3BP4 - chains A and B of the 3 polymer chains in the assembly; structure by X-ray diffraction, 1.85 A resolution.

Chain A:
Protein: HLA class I histocompatibility antigen, B-27 alpha chain
Organism: Homo sapiens
Notes: fragment: HLA-B*2705 extracellular domain
Reference sequence: P03989 (1B27_HUMAN); residues 1-276 here correspond to UniProt positions 25-300 (UniProt number = residue number + 24)
Sequence (276 residues; each row starts with the number of its first residue):
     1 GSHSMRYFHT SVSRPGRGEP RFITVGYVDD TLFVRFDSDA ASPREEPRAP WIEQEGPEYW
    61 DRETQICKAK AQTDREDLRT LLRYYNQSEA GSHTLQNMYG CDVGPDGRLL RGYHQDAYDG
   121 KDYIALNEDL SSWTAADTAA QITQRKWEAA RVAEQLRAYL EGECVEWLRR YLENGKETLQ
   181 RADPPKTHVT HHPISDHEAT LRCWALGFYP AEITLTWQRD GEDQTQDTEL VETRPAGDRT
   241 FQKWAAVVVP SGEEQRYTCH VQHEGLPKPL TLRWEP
Disulfides: Cys101-Cys164, Cys203-Cys259
Reported in the primary citation:
  - contacts within the chain: Arg62-Glu163 (water-mediated contact)

Chain B:
Protein: Beta-2-microglobulin
Organism: Homo sapiens
Reference sequence: P61769 (B2MG_HUMAN); residues 1-99 here correspond to UniProt positions 21-119 (UniProt number = residue number + 20)
Sequence (100 residues; numbered 0 to 99; the number before each row is that of its first residue; numbering starts at 0):
     0 MIQRTPKIQV YSRHPAENGK SNFLNCYVSG FHPSDIEVDL LKNGERIEKV EHSDLSFSKD
    60 WSFYLLYYTE FTPTEKDEYA CRVNHVTLSQ PKIVKWDRDM
Sequence notes: initiating methionine (0)
Disulfides: Cys25-Cys80
Curated features (UniProtKB/Swiss-Prot):
  - modified residue: Gln2 (Pyrrolidone carboxylic acid)
  - glycosylation: Ile1 (N-linked (Glc) (glycation) isoleucine), Lys19 (N-linked (Glc) (glycation) lysine), Lys41 (N-linked (Glc) (glycation) lysine), Lys48 (N-linked (Glc) (glycation) lysine), Lys58 (N-linked (Glc) (glycation) lysine), Lys91 (N-linked (Glc) (glycation) lysine), Lys94 (N-linked (Glc) (glycation) lysine)

Chain A / chain B interface:
Pairs across the interface (50):
  Phe8(A) - Ser55(B)
  Phe8(A) - Phe56(B)  hydrophobic
  His9(A) - Phe56(B)
  Thr10(A) - Phe56(B)
  Thr10(A) - Phe62(B)
  Val12(A) - Ser33(B)
  Ile23(A) - Leu54(B)
  Val25(A) - Asp53(B)
  Val25(A) - Ser55(B)
  Tyr27(A) - Ser55(B)
  Tyr27(A) - Tyr63(B)  hydrogen bond
  Arg35(A) - Asp53(B)  salt bridge
  Thr94(A) - Phe62(B)
  Gln96(A) - His31(B)  hydrogen bond
  Gln96(A) - Phe56(B)
  Gln96(A) - Trp60(B)  hydrogen bond (side chain-backbone)
  Gln96(A) - Phe62(B)
  Asn97(A) - Phe56(B)
  Gln115(A) - Trp60(B)
  Asp116(A) - Trp60(B)
  Ala117(A) - Trp60(B)
  Asp119(A) - Met0(B)
  Asp119(A) - Ile1(B)
  Asp119(A) - His31(B)
  Gly120(A) - His31(B)
  Asp122(A) - Trp60(B)  hydrogen bond
  His192(A) - Asp98(B)
  Arg202(A) - Asp98(B)  hydrogen bond (side chain-backbone)
  Trp204(A) - Asp98(B)
  Trp204(A) - Met99(B)
  Val231(A) - Gln8(B)
  Glu232(A) - Lys6(B)  salt bridge
  Glu232(A) - Gln8(B)  hydrogen bond (backbone-side chain)
  Glu232(A) - Tyr26(B)
  Glu232(A) - Ser28(B)  hydrogen bond
  Thr233(A) - Tyr26(B)
  Arg234(A) - Gln8(B)  hydrogen bond
  Arg234(A) - Tyr10(B)
  Arg234(A) - Met99(B)  hydrogen bond (side chain-backbone)
  Pro235(A) - Tyr10(B)  hydrogen bond (backbone-side chain)
  Pro235(A) - Asn24(B)
  Pro235(A) - Tyr26(B)
  Ala236(A) - Arg12(B)  hydrogen bond (backbone-side chain)
  Ala236(A) - Asn24(B)  hydrogen bond (backbone-side chain)
  Gly237(A) - Arg12(B)  hydrogen bond (backbone-side chain)
  Asp238(A) - Arg12(B)
  Gln242(A) - Tyr10(B)
  Gln242(A) - Ser11(B)  hydrogen bond (side chain-backbone)
  Gln242(A) - Arg12(B)  hydrogen bond (side chain-backbone)
  Trp244(A) - Met99(B)  hydrogen bond (side chain-backbone)
Interface residues without a listed pair, chain A (34 interface residues in all): His93, Met98, Lys121, Leu206
Interface residues without a listed pair, chain B (25 interface residues in all): His13, Pro14, Asp34, Leu65

Overview:
The interface between chain A and chain B involves 34 residues on one side and 25 on the other, with 16
hydrogen bonds and 2 salt bridges. Among the polar pairs are Arg35(A)-Asp53(B), Glu232(A)-Lys6(B) and
Tyr27(A)-Tyr63(B). The paper reports contacts within the chain involving Arg62(A) and Glu163(A).
Chain A is HLA class I histocompatibility antigen, B-27 alpha chain and chain B is Beta-2-microglobulin, both
from Homo sapiens; the structure, The high resolution crystal structure of HLA-B*2705 in complex with a
Cathepsin A signal sequence peptide ..., was determined by X-ray diffraction together with 3BVN, 3BXN and 3BP7
from the same study.
